PDB entry 7X9Y | electron microscopy, 3.10 A resolution | chains B and G of the 5 polymer chains in the assembly

Chain B:
Name: Guanine nucleotide-binding protein G(I)/G(S)/G(T) subunit beta-1
Organism: Homo sapiens
UniProt: P62873 (GBB1_HUMAN); residues 8-346 here correspond to UniProt positions 2-340 (UniProt number = residue number - 6)
Chain sequence (339 residues; numbered 8 to 346; the number before each row is that of its first residue):
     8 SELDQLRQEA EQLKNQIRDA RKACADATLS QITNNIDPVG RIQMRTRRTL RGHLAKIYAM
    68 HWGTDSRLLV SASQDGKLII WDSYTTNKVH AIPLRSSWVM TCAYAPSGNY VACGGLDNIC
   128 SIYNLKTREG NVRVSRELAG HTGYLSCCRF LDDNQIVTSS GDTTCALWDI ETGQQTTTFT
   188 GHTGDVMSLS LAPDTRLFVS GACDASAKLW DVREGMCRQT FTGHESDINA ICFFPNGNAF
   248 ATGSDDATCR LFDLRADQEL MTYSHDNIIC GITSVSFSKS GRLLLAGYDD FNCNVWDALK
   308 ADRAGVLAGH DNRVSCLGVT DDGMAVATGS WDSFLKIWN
Swiss-Prot annotation at these positions:
  - modified residue: Ser8 (N-acetylserine), His272 (Phosphohistidine)

Chain G:
Name: Guanine nucleotide-binding protein G(I)/G(S)/G(O) subunit gamma-2
Organism: Homo sapiens
UniProt: P59768 (GBG2_HUMAN); the author numbering skips numbers that UniProt does not, so the offset changes along the chain: 5-62 = UniProt 1-58; 72-84 = UniProt 59-71
Chain sequence (71 residues; row label = number of the first residue in the row; note: 9 numbers in that range are skipped by the numbering (no residue carries them; nothing is unmodelled there)):
     5 MASNNTASIA QARKLVEQLK MEANIDRIKV SKAAADLMAY CEAHAKEDPL LTPVPASE
    72 NPFREKKFFC AIL
Unresolved in the structure: 5-8, 76-84
Swiss-Prot annotation at these positions:
  - modified residue: Ala6 (N-acetylalanine), Cys81 (Cysteine methyl ester)
  - lipidation: Cys81 (S-geranylgeranyl cysteine)

Chain B / chain G interface:
Residue-residue contacts (59):
  Leu10(B) with Ala16(G), hydrophobic
  Leu13(B) with Val20(G)
  Ala17(B) with Val20(G), hydrophobic; Leu23(G)
  Leu20(B) with Leu23(G); Lys24(G); Ala27(G), hydrophobic
  Ile24(B) with Leu23(G); Ala27(G), hydrophobic
  Cys31(B) with Lys33(G); Val34(G)
  Asp33(B) with Lys33(G), salt bridge; Val34(G)
  Ala34(B) with Val34(G)
  Leu36(B) with Ala38(G), hydrophobic
  Ile43(B) with Met42(G), hydrophobic
  Ile49(B) with Leu55(G)
  Arg54(B) with Phe74(G); Arg75(G), hydrogen bond (side chain-backbone)
  Arg55(B) with Phe74(G), hydrogen bond (side chain-backbone); Arg75(G)
  Ser90(B) with Phe74(G)
  Tyr91(B) with Asn72(G); Phe74(G), hydrophobic
  Met223(B) with Gln22(G); Met25(G), hydrophobic
  Cys224(B) with Gln22(G), hydrogen bond
  Arg225(B) with Glu26(G); Ile29(G)
  Gln226(B) with Glu26(G)
  Thr227(B) with Glu26(G), hydrogen bond
  Phe241(B) with Leu41(G), hydrophobic; Tyr44(G), hydrophobic
  Pro242(B) with Tyr44(G)
  Asn243(B) with Tyr44(G)
  Asn245(B) with Leu41(G)
  Leu258(B) with Leu41(G), hydrophobic
  Asp260(B) with Ala37(G)
  Arg262(B) with Arg31(G); Ile32(G), hydrogen bond (backbone-backbone); Asp40(G), salt bridge
  Leu267(B) with Val34(G), hydrophobic
  Ser285(B) with Asp52(G), hydrogen bond
  Lys286(B) with Glu51(G); Asp52(G)
  Ser287(B) with Cys45(G); His48(G); Asp52(G), hydrogen bond
  Arg289(B) with Cys45(G); Leu55(G)
  Asp329(B) with Pro53(G)
  Gly330(B) with Pro53(G); Leu54(G)
  Met331(B) with Pro53(G), hydrophobic; Leu54(G); Phe74(G), hydrophobic
  Ala332(B) with Phe74(G), hydrophobic
  Val333(B) with Leu54(G), hydrophobic
  Asn346(B) with Phe74(G)
Also at the interface, not in a pair above, chain B (48 interface residues in all): Ser8, Glu16, Lys21, Gln23, Ala32, Val46, Ala263, Leu290, Leu306, Ile344
Also at the interface, not in a pair above, chain G (32 interface residues in all): Ile13, Arg17, Ala49

In short:
The interface between chain B and chain G involves 48 residues on one side and 32 on the other; the contacts
include 7 hydrogen bonds and 2 salt bridges. Among the polar pairs are Asp33(B)-Lys33(G), Arg262(B)-Asp40(G)
and Arg54(B)-Arg75(G).
Here chain B is Guanine nucleotide-binding protein G(I)/G(S)/G(T) subunit beta-1 and chain G is Guanine
nucleotide-binding protein G(I)/G(S)/G(O) subunit gamma-2, both from Homo sapiens. Entry 7X9Y (Cryo-EM
structure of the apo CCR3-Gi complex) was determined by electron microscopy.
